Entry 6M1W (X-ray diffraction, 2.75 A resolution); this record covers chains A and B.

== Chain A ==
Name: Amidohydrolase
From: Rhodococcus wratislaviensis
UniProtKB: A0A402C2V4 (A0A402C2V4_9NOCA); residues 27-380 here correspond to UniProt positions 15-368 (UniProt number = residue number - 12)
Sequence (354 residues; row label = number of the first residue in the row):
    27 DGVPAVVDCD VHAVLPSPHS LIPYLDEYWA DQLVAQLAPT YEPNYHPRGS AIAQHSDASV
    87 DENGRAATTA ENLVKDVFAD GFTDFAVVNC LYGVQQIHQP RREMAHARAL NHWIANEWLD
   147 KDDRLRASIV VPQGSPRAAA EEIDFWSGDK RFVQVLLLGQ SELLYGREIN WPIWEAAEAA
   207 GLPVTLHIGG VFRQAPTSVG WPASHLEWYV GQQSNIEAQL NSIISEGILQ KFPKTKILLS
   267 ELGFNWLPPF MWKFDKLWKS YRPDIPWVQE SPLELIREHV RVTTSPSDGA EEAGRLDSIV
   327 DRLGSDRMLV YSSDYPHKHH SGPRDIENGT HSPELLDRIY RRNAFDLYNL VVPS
Modified / non-standard residues: Mse130 (selenomethionine; parent Met); Mse277 (selenomethionine; parent Met); Mse334 (selenomethionine; parent Met)
Metal / ion sites: Zn2+: D36, H38, H213, E267, D340

== Chain B ==
Name: Amidohydrolase
From: Rhodococcus wratislaviensis
UniProtKB: A0A402C2Q3 (A0A402C2Q3_9NOCA); residues 1-378 here = UniProt positions 1-378
Sequence (378 residues; row label = number of the first residue in the row):
     1 MTIIEHGSLG TLPAPSVTTG IVDADIHPVP QDGALEPYLD DRWKKHIREY GVRTTTGLQF
    61 ISEYPQMYGG AMRADAWPES GYPGSDRELL RTQLLDKHNI QLGVLQCLAP GGQTLNPAGQ
   121 ALNQELAAAL CRATNDWQLE HLVYPDPRMR AAIPVTFETP DYAVAEIERV GADPGVVAVL
   181 GTSKTLEPLG SRKYWPIYEA SVAQNLPIQF HLSQGGGHAN TGTGWTSYHT EYHTGHVQSF
   241 QSQLLSLVLS GTFDRFPTLK VMFVEGNVAH FAPLIQRMDY TWETLRGELP DLQRKPSEYI
   301 RDHIWASTQP IDEPEKPEHL AELLEEFCGD NVVFATDYPH FDFDDPETAF PRSFPVDLRD
   361 KILRGNGMRF FGVTNQAD
Not modelled in the structure: 1-9, 67-82, 112-115, 376-378
Modified / non-standard residues: Mse1, Mse67, Mse72 (selenomethionine); Mse149, Mse262, Mse278, Mse368 (selenomethionine; parent Met)
Metal / ion sites: Fe ion site 1: D25, H27, H211, E265, D337; Fe ion site 2: E265, D337, H340

== Chain A / chain B interface ==
Pairs across the interface (125):
  A77(A) with T284(B); L285(B)
  I78(A) with L285(B)
  Q186(A) with G222(B), hydrogen bond (side chain-backbone); T223(B)
  S187(A) with T223(B), hydrogen bond
  L190(A) with T223(B); W225(B); T226(B); E231(B)
  R193(A) with S227(B)
  Q220(A) with A219(B); T221(B), hydrogen bond (side chain-backbone); G222(B); T223(B); G224(B), hydrogen bond (side chain-backbone)
  A221(A) with H218(B); G222(B)
  P222(A) with G222(B)
  T223(A) with G222(B); S242(B)
  S224(A) with K184(B); H218(B); A219(B); N220(B); T221(B); G222(B); S239(B)
  V225(A) with S183(B); T185(B); L186(B); E187(B); P188(B); H218(B); Q243(B)
  G226(A) with L186(B); H218(B)
  W227(A) with P188(B)
  S230(A) with E288(B); L289(B)
  H231(A) with L285(B); E288(B), hydrogen bond (backbone-side chain)
  L232(A) with T281(B); E288(B), hydrogen bond (backbone-side chain)
  E233(A) with S246(B)
  Y235(A) with R277(B), hydrogen bond (backbone-side chain); T281(B)
  V236(A) with L245(B), hydrophobic; R277(B), hydrogen bond (backbone-side chain); Mse278(B), hydrophobic; T281(B)
  G237(A) with L245(B)
  Q239(A) with Q241(B), hydrogen bond; L274(B); R277(B)
  S240(A) with Q238(B); Q241(B), hydrogen bond; S242(B)
  N241(A) with G222(B), hydrogen bond (side chain-backbone); T223(B), hydrogen bond (side chain-backbone)
  E243(A) with Q241(B), hydrogen bond
  A244(A) with T221(B); T223(B); Q238(B)
  Q245(A) with T223(B), hydrogen bond
  N247(A) with T230(B), hydrogen bond (side chain-backbone); E231(B), hydrogen bond (side chain-backbone); T234(B), hydrogen bond
  S248(A) with E231(B)
  S251(A) with T230(B), hydrogen bond; E231(B)
  E252(A) with S227(B), hydrogen bond; Y228(B)
  L268(A) with R277(B)
  G269(A) with R277(B)
  N271(A) with P273(B); Q276(B)
  W272(A) with P273(B)
  P275(A) with H270(B)
  W278(A) with E313(B); P314(B), hydrophobic; E315(B); H319(B); L323(B), hydrophobic
  K279(A) with T234(B); N267(B), hydrogen bond
  F280(A) with T230(B)
  K282(A) with P310(B)
  L283(A) with T230(B); H233(B); T234(B)
  W284(A) with T230(B)
  Y287(A) with H229(B), hydrogen bond; H233(B), hydrogen bond; F341(B)
  D290(A) with Y228(B); H229(B), hydrogen bond (side chain-backbone)
  I291(A) with Y228(B), hydrophobic; T230(B)
  W293(A) with Y228(B)
  L299(A) with E315(B)
  R303(A) with E315(B), salt bridge
  P312(A) with R277(B); Y280(B), hydrophobic
  S313(A) with Y280(B), hydrogen bond
  D314(A) with Q276(B), hydrogen bond (backbone-side chain); R277(B), salt bridge; Y280(B)
  G315(A) with Y280(B)
  E317(A) with Y280(B)
  R321(A) with Q276(B), hydrogen bond; E326(B), salt bridge
  D327(A) with K316(B), salt bridge; H319(B), salt bridge
  R328(A) with H319(B); E322(B), salt bridge; L323(B); E326(B), salt bridge
  K344(A) with T284(B)
  H345(A) with Y280(B); T284(B)
  H346(A) with Y280(B); E283(B); T284(B), hydrogen bond (backbone-side chain)
  S347(A) with Y280(B), hydrogen bond (backbone-side chain)
Other interface residues (no listed pair), chain A (68 interface residues in all): S76, G185, E188, L189, E267, F276, S286, A316
Other interface residues (no listed pair), chain B (58 interface residues in all): V237, L249, A269, W282, I311

== Overview ==
Chain A and chain B form an interface of 68 and 58 residues respectively; the contacts include 28 hydrogen
bonds and 7 salt bridges. Among the polar pairs are R303(A)-E315(B), D314(A)-R277(B) and R321(A)-E326(B).
D36(A), H38(A), H213(A), E267(A) and D340(A) coordinate Zn2+.
Here chain A is Amidohydrolase and chain B is Amidohydrolase, both from Rhodococcus wratislaviensis. Entry
6M1W (Structure of the 2-Aminoisobutyric acid Monooxygenase Hydroxylase) was determined by X-ray diffraction
together with 6M2I from the same study.
